PDB entry 4MGX | X-ray diffraction, 3.16 A resolution | chains A and B

== Chain A ==
Name: Filamin-C
From: Homo sapiens
Notes: fragment: domains 4 and 5
Reference sequence: Q14315 (FLNC_HUMAN); residues 572-756 here = UniProt positions 572-756
Sequence (185 residues; numbered 572 to 756; the number before each row is that of its first residue):
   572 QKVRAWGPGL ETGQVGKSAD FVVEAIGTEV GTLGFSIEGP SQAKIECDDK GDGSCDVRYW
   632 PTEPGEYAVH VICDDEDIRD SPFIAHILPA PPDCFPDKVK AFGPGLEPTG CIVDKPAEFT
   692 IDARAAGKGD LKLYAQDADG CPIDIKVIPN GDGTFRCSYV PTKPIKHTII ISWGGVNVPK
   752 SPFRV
Not modelled in the structure: 598-601
Cystine bridges: Cys712 forms a disulfide with the same residue of a neighbouring copy of this chain
Cystine bridges: Cys618-Cys626

== Chain B ==
Name: Platelet glycoprotein Ib alpha chain
Notes: fragment: cytoplasmic domain
Reference sequence: P07359 (GP1BA_HUMAN); residues 577-585 here = UniProt positions 577-585
Sequence (9 residues; row label = number of the first residue in the row):
   577 PTFRSSLFL

== Interface between chain A and chain B ==
Residue-residue contacts - 24 pairs, chain A then chain B:
  Thr603(A) - Leu585(B)
  Leu604(A) - Phe584(B)
  Leu604(A) - Leu585(B)  hydrogen bond (backbone-backbone)
  Gly605(A) - Leu583(B)
  Gly605(A) - Phe584(B)
  Phe606(A) - Ser582(B)
  Phe606(A) - Leu583(B)  hydrogen bond (backbone-backbone)
  Ser607(A) - Ser581(B)
  Ser607(A) - Ser582(B)
  Ile608(A) - Phe579(B)
  Ile608(A) - Arg580(B)
  Ile608(A) - Ser581(B)  hydrogen bond (backbone-backbone)
  Glu609(A) - Phe579(B)
  Glu609(A) - Arg580(B)  salt bridge
  Gly610(A) - Pro577(B)
  Gly610(A) - Thr578(B)
  Gly610(A) - Phe579(B)  hydrogen bond (backbone-backbone)
  Pro611(A) - Pro577(B)
  Pro611(A) - Phe579(B)
  Ser612(A) - Phe579(B)
  Gln613(A) - Phe579(B)
  Ala614(A) - Ser581(B)  hydrogen bond (backbone-side chain)
  Ile616(A) - Ser582(B)
  Ile616(A) - Leu583(B)
Other interface residues (no listed pair), chain A (15 interface residues in all): Glu617, Cys618
From the paper, about this interface:
  - interface residues, chain B: Pro577(B)

== Overview ==
15 residues of chain A and 9 residues of chain B are in contact, with 5 hydrogen bonds and 1 salt bridge.
Polar pairs include Glu609(A)-Arg580(B), Ala614(A)-Ser581(B) and Leu604(A)-Leu585(B). From the paper: the
interface residue Pro577(B).
Chain A is Filamin-C (Homo sapiens) and chain B is Platelet glycoprotein Ib alpha chain; the structure,
Crystal structure of human filamin C domains 4-5 and GPIB alpha cytoplasmic domain complex, was determined by
X-ray diffraction (same publication as 4M9P and 3V8O).
